PDB entry 6NBX | electron microscopy, 3.50 A resolution | chains H and K of the 18 polymer chains in the assembly

# Chain H
Name: NAD(P)H-quinone oxidoreductase subunit H
Source organism: Thermosynechococcus elongatus (strain BP-1)
Notes: EC 1.6.5.-
UniProtKB: Q8DJD9 (NDHH_THEEB); residue numbers follow UniProt; this construct covers 1-394
Amino-acid sequence (394 residues; numbered 1 to 394; the number before each row is that of its first residue):
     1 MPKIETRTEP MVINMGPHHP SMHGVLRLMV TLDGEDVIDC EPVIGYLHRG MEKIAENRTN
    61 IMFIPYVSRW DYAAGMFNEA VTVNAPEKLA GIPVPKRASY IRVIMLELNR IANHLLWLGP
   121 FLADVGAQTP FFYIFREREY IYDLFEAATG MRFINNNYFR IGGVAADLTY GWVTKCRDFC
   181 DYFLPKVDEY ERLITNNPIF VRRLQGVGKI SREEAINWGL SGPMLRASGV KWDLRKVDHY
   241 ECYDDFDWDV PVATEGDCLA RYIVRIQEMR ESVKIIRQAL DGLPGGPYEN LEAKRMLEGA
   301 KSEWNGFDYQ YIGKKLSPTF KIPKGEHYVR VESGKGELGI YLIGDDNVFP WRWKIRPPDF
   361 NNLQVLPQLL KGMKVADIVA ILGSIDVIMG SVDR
Disordered / not traced: 1-2
Cystine bridges: C176-C180

# Chain K
Name: NAD(P)H-quinone oxidoreductase subunit K
Source organism: Thermosynechococcus elongatus (strain BP-1)
Notes: EC 1.6.5.-
UniProtKB: Q8DKZ4 (NDHK_THEEB); residues 1-237 here = UniProt positions 1-237
Amino-acid sequence (237 residues; row label = number of the first residue in the row):
     1 MTNTTSPAIL NPIARPEVPQ ELAENIILTS LNDVYDWARL SSLWPLMYGT ACCFIEFAAM
    61 IGSRFDFDRF GLVPRNSPRQ ADLIITSGTI TMKMAPALVR LYEQMPSPKY VIAMGACTIT
   121 GGMFSSDSYS AVRGVDKLIP VDVYLPGCPP RPEAIMDAIV KLRKKIANEH INERGNLAQT
   181 HRLFTAKHKM KPVPPILTGQ YLNAPSRQAP PPALAAAMGI AVPALGEAVS ETTSVAE
Disordered / not traced: 1-6, 219-237
Small-molecule neighbours: 4Fe-4S cluster (SF4): A51, C52, C53, G88, T89, G115, A116, C117, M123, F124, C148, P149

# Interface between chain H and chain K
Contacting residue pairs - 70 pairs, chain H then chain K:
  P17(H) with M94(K)
  H18(H) with L46(K); M47(K); N76(K)
  P20(H) with N76(K)
  S21(H) with F54(K)
  M22(H) with M47(K), hydrophobic; F54(K), hydrophobic; A58(K), hydrophobic
  V25(H) with G49(K); T50(K); M94(K), hydrophobic
  M29(H) with L197(K)
  I38(H) with L202(K); N203(K)
  D39(H) with L202(K)
  C40(H) with Y201(K)
  E41(H) with L197(K); T198(K); Y201(K)
  P42(H) with Y201(K)
  I44(H) with K93(K)
  G45(H) with K93(K)
  Y46(H) with T91(K), hydrogen bond (backbone-side chain); K93(K); M94(K)
  L47(H) with T50(K); A51(K), hydrophobic; T89(K)
  H48(H) with T91(K); Y129(K), hydrogen bond; S130(K), hydrogen bond (backbone-side chain)
  R49(H) with T89(K); T91(K); F124(K); S128(K), hydrogen bond (backbone-side chain)
  G50(H) with Y129(K)
  M51(H) with F124(K), hydrophobic
  K53(H) with Y129(K)
  I54(H) with F124(K), hydrophobic; D127(K)
  N57(H) with D127(K), hydrogen bond
  R58(H) with S126(K); D127(K), salt bridge
  Y66(H) with M123(K), hydrogen bond (side chain-backbone)
  R69(H) with C52(K); M123(K), hydrogen bond; C148(K), hydrogen bond
  Y72(H) with T50(K), hydrogen bond (side chain-backbone); C52(K), hydrophobic; I55(K), hydrophobic
  L116(H) with I55(K), hydrophobic
  F132(H) with G62(K)
  R136(H) with R64(K)
  R138(H) with I55(K)
  E139(H) with A59(K); R64(K), salt bridge
  Y142(H) with I55(K)
  D143(H) with R64(K), salt bridge
  E146(H) with R151(K), salt bridge
  R152(H) with P152(K)
  F153(H) with C52(K); I55(K), hydrophobic
  I154(H) with C52(K), hydrophobic; P149(K)
  N155(H) with C148(K), hydrogen bond (side chain-backbone)
  P367(H) with Y201(K), hydrophobic; L202(K)
  L370(H) with L202(K)
  K371(H) with L202(K)
Interface residues without a listed pair, chain H (50 interface residues in all): G24, T31, V43, P65, F135, M151, Q368, M389
Interface residues without a listed pair, chain K (42 interface residues in all): E56, I61, S63, F65, S77, A97, L101, G199, Q200

# In short
50 residues of chain H and 42 residues of chain K are in contact; the contacts include 10 hydrogen bonds and 4
salt bridges. Among the polar pairs are R58(H)-D127(K), E139(H)-R64(K) and D143(H)-R64(K). Ligands of chain K:
4Fe-4S cluster.
Chain H is NAD(P)H-quinone oxidoreductase subunit H and chain K is NAD(P)H-quinone oxidoreductase subunit K,
both from Thermosynechococcus elongatus (strain BP-1); the structure, T.elongatus NDH (data-set 2), was
determined by electron microscopy (same publication as 6NBQ and 6NBY).
